PDB entry 3PNE | X-ray diffraction, 1.97 A resolution | chains A and B

# Chain A (and B)
Molecule: Nitric oxide synthase, brain
From: Rattus norvegicus
Notes: EC 1.14.13.39; chain B of this document is another copy of the same molecule, construct and numbering; everything in this record applies to it too
Reference sequence: P29476 (NOS1_RAT); numbering as in UniProt (aligned over 297-718)
Chain sequence (422 residues; each row starts with the number of its first residue):
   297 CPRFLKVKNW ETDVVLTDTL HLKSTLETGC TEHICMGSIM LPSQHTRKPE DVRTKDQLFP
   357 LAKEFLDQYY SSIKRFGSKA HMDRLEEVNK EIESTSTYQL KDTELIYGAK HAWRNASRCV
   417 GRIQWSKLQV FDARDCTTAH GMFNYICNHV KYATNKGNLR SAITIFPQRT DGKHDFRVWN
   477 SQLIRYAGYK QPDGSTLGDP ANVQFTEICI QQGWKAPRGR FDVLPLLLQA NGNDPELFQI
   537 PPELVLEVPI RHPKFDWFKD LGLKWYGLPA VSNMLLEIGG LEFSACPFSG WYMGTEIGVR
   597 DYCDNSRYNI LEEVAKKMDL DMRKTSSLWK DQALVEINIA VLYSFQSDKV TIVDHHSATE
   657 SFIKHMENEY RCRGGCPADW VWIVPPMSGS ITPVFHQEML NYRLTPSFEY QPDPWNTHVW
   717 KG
Not modelled in the structure: 297-298, 339-346, 717-718 (chain B: 297-298, 339-346)
Bound ions: Zn2+: C326, C331 (shared with C326(B), C331(B) of chain B); heme Fe near C415 (its only coordinating residue here)
Small-molecule neighbours:
  - 8AX (6-{[(3R,4R)-4-(2-{[2-(3-chlorophenyl)-2,2-difluoroethyl]amino}ethoxy)pyrrolidin-3-yl]methyl}-4-methylpyridin-2-amine): M336, L337, R414, Q478, P565, A566, V567, F584, S585, G586, W587, Y588, E592, W678, Y706
  - tetrahydrobiopterin (H4B), molecule 1: W306, W676, F691, H692, Q693, E694
  - tetrahydrobiopterin (H4B), molecule 2: S334, M336, R596, V677, W678
  - heme (HEM): W409, A412, R414, C415, V416, G417, Q420, L424, S457, M570, F584, S585, G586, W587, M589, E592, V649, W678, F704
Curated features (UniProtKB/Swiss-Prot):
  - binding site ((6R)-L-erythro-5,6,7,8-tetrahydrobiopterin): S334, V677, W678, F691
  - binding site (heme b): C415, Y706
  - binding site (L-arginine): Q478, W587, Y588, E592
  - mutagenesis: Y588 (Y588F: No decrease in nitric-oxide synthase activity; Y588H: 50% decrease of nitric-oxide synthase activity; Y588S: 30% decrease of nitric-oxide synthase activity)
From the paper describing this entry:
  - binding site for 8AX: M336, L337, E592, Y706
  - conformationally variable residues (side-chain flip): E592, Y706
  - binding site for 8AX: V567, F584 (proposed by the authors, not directly observed)

# Interface between chain A and chain B
Residue-residue contacts (123; chain A residue first):
  L301(A) - I330(B)  hydrophobic
  W306(A) - M336(B)  hydrogen bond
  E307(A) - N601(B)
  E307(A) - S602(B)  hydrogen bond (backbone-side chain)
  H317(A) - I330(B)
  S320(A) - H329(B)  hydrogen bond (side chain-backbone)
  T321(A) - H329(B)  hydrogen bond (backbone-side chain)
  L322(A) - E328(B)
  L322(A) - H329(B)
  E323(A) - E328(B)
  T324(A) - T327(B)  hydrogen bond (side chain-backbone)
  T324(A) - E328(B)  hydrogen bond (backbone-backbone)
  T324(A) - H329(B)
  T324(A) - I330(B)
  T324(A) - C331(B)
  C326(A) - C326(B)  hydrophobic
  C326(A) - T327(B)
  C326(A) - E328(B)  hydrogen bond (backbone-backbone)
  C326(A) - C331(B)  hydrophobic
  T327(A) - T324(B)  hydrogen bond (backbone-side chain)
  T327(A) - C326(B)
  E328(A) - E323(B)
  E328(A) - T324(B)  hydrogen bond (backbone-backbone)
  E328(A) - C326(B)  hydrogen bond (backbone-backbone)
  E328(A) - E328(B)
  H329(A) - S320(B)
  H329(A) - T321(B)  hydrogen bond (side chain-backbone)
  H329(A) - T324(B)
  H329(A) - Y698(B)
  I330(A) - L301(B)  hydrophobic
  I330(A) - H317(B)
  I330(A) - T324(B)
  I330(A) - L696(B)  hydrophobic
  I330(A) - N697(B)
  I330(A) - Y698(B)  hydrophobic
  C331(A) - C326(B)  hydrophobic
  C331(A) - C331(B)  hydrophobic
  C331(A) - L696(B)
  C331(A) - N697(B)  hydrogen bond (backbone-backbone)
  M332(A) - L301(B)  hydrophobic
  M332(A) - L696(B)  hydrophobic
  S334(A) - W676(B)
  S334(A) - E694(B)
  S334(A) - M695(B)  hydrogen bond (side chain-backbone)
  I335(A) - E694(B)
  M336(A) - W306(B)
  M336(A) - E694(B)  hydrogen bond (backbone-side chain)
  V595(A) - S686(B)
  R596(A) - S686(B)
  R596(A) - F691(B)
  R596(A) - H692(B)
  D600(A) - H692(B)  salt bridge
  N601(A) - E307(B)  hydrogen bond
  L607(A) - I687(B)  hydrophobic
  K620(A) - Q642(B)
  T621(A) - D650(B)  hydrogen bond
  T621(A) - H652(B)
  S622(A) - L638(B)
  S622(A) - Q642(B)  hydrogen bond
  S622(A) - D650(B)
  S623(A) - I635(B)
  L624(A) - N634(B)
  L624(A) - I635(B)
  L624(A) - L638(B)  hydrophobic
  L624(A) - H651(B)
  K626(A) - I687(B)
  D627(A) - H651(B)  salt bridge
  D627(A) - H652(B)  salt bridge
  D627(A) - M683(B)
  D627(A) - S684(B)  hydrogen bond
  Q628(A) - V631(B)
  Q628(A) - E632(B)  hydrogen bond
  Q628(A) - I635(B)
  V631(A) - L624(B)
  V631(A) - D627(B)
  V631(A) - Q628(B)
  V631(A) - V631(B)  hydrophobic
  E632(A) - Q628(B)  hydrogen bond
  N634(A) - L624(B)
  I635(A) - S623(B)
  I635(A) - L624(B)
  I635(A) - Q628(B)
  L638(A) - S622(B)
  L638(A) - L624(B)  hydrophobic
  Q642(A) - S622(B)  hydrogen bond
  D650(A) - T621(B)  hydrogen bond
  D650(A) - S622(B)
  H651(A) - L624(B)
  H651(A) - D627(B)  salt bridge
  H652(A) - T621(B)
  H652(A) - D627(B)  salt bridge
  W676(A) - S334(B)
  W676(A) - V677(B)  hydrophobic
  V677(A) - W676(B)  hydrophobic
  P682(A) - S684(B)
  P682(A) - G685(B)  hydrogen bond (backbone-backbone)
  P682(A) - S686(B)  hydrogen bond (backbone-backbone)
  M683(A) - D627(B)
  M683(A) - S684(B)
  S684(A) - D627(B)  hydrogen bond
  S684(A) - P682(B)
  S684(A) - M683(B)
  S684(A) - S684(B)
  G685(A) - P682(B)  hydrogen bond (backbone-backbone)
  S686(A) - V595(B)
  S686(A) - R596(B)
  S686(A) - P682(B)  hydrogen bond (backbone-backbone)
  I687(A) - L607(B)  hydrophobic
  I687(A) - K626(B)
  F691(A) - R596(B)
  H692(A) - R596(B)
  H692(A) - D600(B)
  E694(A) - S334(B)
  E694(A) - I335(B)
  E694(A) - M336(B)  hydrogen bond (side chain-backbone)
  M695(A) - S334(B)  hydrogen bond (backbone-side chain)
  M695(A) - I335(B)
  L696(A) - I330(B)  hydrophobic
  L696(A) - I335(B)  hydrophobic
  N697(A) - I330(B)
  N697(A) - C331(B)  hydrogen bond (backbone-backbone)
  Y698(A) - H329(B)
  Y698(A) - I330(B)  hydrophobic
Other interface residues (no listed pair), chain A (63 interface residues in all): V303, G333, L337, C599, S602, L630, S653
Other interface residues (no listed pair), chain B (63 interface residues in all): K302, V303, L322, M332, G333, L337, C599, L630, S653

# Summary
Chain A and chain B each contribute 63 residues to their interface; the contacts include 30 hydrogen bonds and
5 salt bridges. Polar pairs include D600(A)-H692(B), D627(A)-H651(B) and D627(A)-H652(B). From the paper: a
binding site for 8AX at M336(A), L337(A) and E592(A) among others; conformational variability at E592(A) and
Y706(A).
Chain A and chain B are both Nitric oxide synthase, brain (Rattus norvegicus); the structure, Structure of rat
neuronal nitric oxide synthase heme domain in complex with
6-(((3R,4R)-4-(2-((2,2-Difluoro-2-(3-chlorophenyl)ethyl)amino)ethoxy)pyrrolidin-3-yl)methyl)-4-methylpyridin-2-amine,
was determined by X-ray diffraction together with 3PNF, 3PNG, 3PNH, 3SVP and 3SVQ from the same study.
